6FLP - chains D and R of the 8 polymer chains in the assembly; structure by electron microscopy, 4.10 A resolution (low resolution: residue-level contacts below are approximate; hydrogen-bond / salt-bridge calls are withheld).

[Chain D]
Protein: DNA-directed RNA polymerase subunit beta'
Source organism: Escherichia coli (strain K12)
Notes: EC 2.7.7.6
UniProtKB: P0A8T7 (RPOC_ECOLI); residues 1-1407 here = UniProt positions 1-1407
Chain sequence (1407 residues; row label = number of the first residue in the row):
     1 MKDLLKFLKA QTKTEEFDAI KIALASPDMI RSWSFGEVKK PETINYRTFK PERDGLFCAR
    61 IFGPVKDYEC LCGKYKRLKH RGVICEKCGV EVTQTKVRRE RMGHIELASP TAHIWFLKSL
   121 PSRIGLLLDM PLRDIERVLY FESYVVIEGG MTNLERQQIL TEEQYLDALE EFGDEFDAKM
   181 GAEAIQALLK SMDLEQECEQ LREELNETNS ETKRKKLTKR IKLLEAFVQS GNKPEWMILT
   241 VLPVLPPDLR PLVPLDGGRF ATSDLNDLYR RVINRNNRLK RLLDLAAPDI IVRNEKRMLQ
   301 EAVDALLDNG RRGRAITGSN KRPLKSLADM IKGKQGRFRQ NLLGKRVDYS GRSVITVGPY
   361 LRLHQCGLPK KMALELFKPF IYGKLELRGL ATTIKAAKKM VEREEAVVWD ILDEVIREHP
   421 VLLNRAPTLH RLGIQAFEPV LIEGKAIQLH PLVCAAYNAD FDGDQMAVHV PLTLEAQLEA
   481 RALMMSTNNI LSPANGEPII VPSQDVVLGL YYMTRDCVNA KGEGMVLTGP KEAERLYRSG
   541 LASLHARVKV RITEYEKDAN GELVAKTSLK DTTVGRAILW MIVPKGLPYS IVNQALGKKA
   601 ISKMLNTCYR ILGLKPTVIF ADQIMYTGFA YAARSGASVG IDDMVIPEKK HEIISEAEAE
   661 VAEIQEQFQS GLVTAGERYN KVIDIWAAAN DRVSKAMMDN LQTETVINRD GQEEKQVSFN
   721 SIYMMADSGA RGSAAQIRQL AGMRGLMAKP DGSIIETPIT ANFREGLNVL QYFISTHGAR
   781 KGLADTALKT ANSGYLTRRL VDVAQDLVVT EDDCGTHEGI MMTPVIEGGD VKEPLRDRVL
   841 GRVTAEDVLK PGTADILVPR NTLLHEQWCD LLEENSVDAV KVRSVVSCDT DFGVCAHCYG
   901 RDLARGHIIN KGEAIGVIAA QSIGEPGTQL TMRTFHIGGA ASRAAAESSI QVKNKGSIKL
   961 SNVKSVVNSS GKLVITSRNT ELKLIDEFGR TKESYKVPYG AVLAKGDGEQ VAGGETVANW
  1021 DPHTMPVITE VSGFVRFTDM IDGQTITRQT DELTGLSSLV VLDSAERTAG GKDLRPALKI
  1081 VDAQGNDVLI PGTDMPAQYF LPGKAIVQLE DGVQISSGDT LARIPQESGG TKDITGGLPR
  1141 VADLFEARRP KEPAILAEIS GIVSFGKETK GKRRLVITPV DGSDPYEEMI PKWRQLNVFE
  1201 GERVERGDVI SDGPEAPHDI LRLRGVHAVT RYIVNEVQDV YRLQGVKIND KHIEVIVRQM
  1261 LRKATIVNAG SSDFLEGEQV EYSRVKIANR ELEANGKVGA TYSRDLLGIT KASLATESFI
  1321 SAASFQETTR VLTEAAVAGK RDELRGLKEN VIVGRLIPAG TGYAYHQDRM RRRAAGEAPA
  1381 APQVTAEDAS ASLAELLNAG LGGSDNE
Disordered / not traced: 1-15, 932-947, 1127-1136, 1376-1407
Metal / ion sites: Zn2+ site 1 near Cys72 (its only coordinating residue here); Mg2+: Asp462, Asp464; Zn2+ site 2: Cys814, Cys888, Cys895

[Chain R]
Molecule: 10-nt RNA strand
Sequence (10 nucleotides; numbered 20 to 29; the number before each row is that of its first residue):
    20 GAUGUGUGCU

[How chain D and chain R interact]
Residue-residue contacts (9):
  Val253(D) with G20(R)
  Leu255(D) with G20(R)
  Arg322(D) with U22(R); G23(R)
  Gln335(D) with U22(R)
  Arg425(D) with U29(R)
  Pro427(D) with U29(R)
  Asp462(D) with U29(R)
  Asp464(D) with U29(R)
Other interface residues (no listed pair), chain D (11 interface residues in all): Ala261, Lys325, Gly463
Other interface residues (no listed pair), chain R (6 interface residues in all): A21, C28

[In short]
11 residues of chain D and 6 residues of chain R are in contact. Asp462(D) and Asp464(D) coordinate Mg2+. The
Zn2+ site 2 is built by Cys814(D), Cys888(D) and Cys895(D).
Chain D is DNA-directed RNA polymerase subunit beta' (Escherichia coli (strain K12)) and chain R is a 10-nt
RNA strand; the structure, CryoEM structure of E.coli RNA polymerase paused elongation complex without RNA
hairpin bound to NusA, was determined by electron microscopy (same publication as 6FLQ).
